Entry 3RN2 (X-ray diffraction, 2.55 A resolution); this record covers chains A and K of the 4 polymer chains in the assembly.

== Chain A ==
Name: Interferon-inducible protein AIM2
Organism: Homo sapiens
UniProt: O14862 (AIM2_HUMAN); numbering as in UniProt (aligned over 144-343)
Sequence (208 residues; numbered 140 to 347; the number before each row is that of its first residue):
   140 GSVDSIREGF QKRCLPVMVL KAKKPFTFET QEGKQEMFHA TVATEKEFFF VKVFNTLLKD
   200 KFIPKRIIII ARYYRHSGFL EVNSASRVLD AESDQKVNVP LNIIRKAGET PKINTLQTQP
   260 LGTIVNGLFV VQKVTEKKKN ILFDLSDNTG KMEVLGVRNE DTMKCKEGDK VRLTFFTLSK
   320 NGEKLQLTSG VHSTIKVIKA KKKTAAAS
Disordered / not traced: 140-146, 341-347
Differences from the reference sequence: expression tag (140-143, 344-347)
Swiss-Prot annotation at these positions:
  - mutagenesis: Glu147 (E147A: Strongly reduced ability to homooligomerize upon double-stranded DNA (dsDNA)-binding), Lys160 (K160A: Impairs DNA binding; when associated with A-160; A-K162; A-163; A-198; A-204. Impairs DNA binding; when associated with A-160; A-162; A-163; A-198; A-204; A-244; A-251; A-309; A-311 ...), Lys162 (K162A: Impairs DNA binding; when associated with A-160; A-162; A-163; A-198; A-204. Impairs DNA binding; when associated with A-160; A-162; A-163; A-198; A-204; A-244; A-251; A-309; A-311 ...), Lys163 (K163A: Impairs DNA binding; when associated with A-160; A-162; A-163; A-198; A-204. Impairs DNA binding; when associated with A-160; A-162; A-163; A-198; A-204; A-244; A-251; A-309; A-311 ...), Phe165 (F165A: Impairs DNA binding), Phe167 (F167A: Strongly reduced ability to homooligomerize upon double-stranded DNA (dsDNA)-binding), Lys173 (K173A: Impaired double-stranded DNA (dsDNA)-binding, preventing homooligomerization), Lys198 (K198A: Impairs DNA binding; when associated with A-160; A-162; A-163; A-198; A-204. Impairs DNA binding; when associated with A-160; A-162; A-163; A-198; A-204; A-244; A-251; A-309; A-311 ...), Lys204 (K204A: Impairs DNA binding; when associated with A-160; A-162; A-163; A-198; A-204. Impairs DNA binding; when associated with A-160; A-162; A-163; A-198; A-204; A-244; A-251; A-309; A-311 ...), Arg244 (R244A: Impairs DNA binding; when associated with A-160; A-162; A-163; A-198; A-204. Impairs DNA binding; when associated with A-160; A-162; A-163; A-198; A-204; A-244; A-251; A-309; A-311 ...), Lys251 (K251A: Impairs DNA binding; when associated with A-160; A-162; A-163; A-198; A-204. Impairs DNA binding; when associated with A-160; A-162; A-163; A-198; A-204; A-244; A-251; A-309; A-311 ...), Gln258 (Q258A: Impaired double-stranded DNA (dsDNA)-binding, preventing homooligomerization), 5 further mutagenesis entries in UniProt
What the authors report for this chain:
  - binding site for the 20-nt DNA strand: Lys162, Lys163, Lys198, Arg244, Lys251, Lys335
  - binding site for the 20-nt DNA strand (chain K): Lys160, Lys204, Gly247, Thr249, Arg311, Ile337
  - mutagenesis - F165A, K204A, K251A, K309A: decreased binding to DNA
  - mutagenesis - K198A, K276A/K277A/K278A, R311A: unchanged binding to DNA

== Chain K ==
Molecule: 20-nt DNA strand
Sequence (20 nucleotides; numbered 1 to 20; the number before each row is that of its first residue):
     1 CCATCAAAGA TCTTTGATGG

== How chain A and chain K interact ==
Pairs across the interface - 9 pairs, chain A then chain K:
  Lys160(A) with DA10(K), salt bridge to the phosphate
  Pro203(A) with DG9(K), phosphate contact
  Lys204(A) with DG9(K), salt bridge to the phosphate
  Leu267(A) with DT11(K), phosphate contact; DC12(K), phosphate contact
  Lys309(A) with DC12(K), salt bridge to the phosphate
  Arg311(A) with DT11(K), salt bridge to the phosphate
  Ile337(A) with DC12(K), phosphate contact
  Lys340(A) with DT13(K), salt bridge to the phosphate

== Summary ==
Chain A and chain K form an interface of 8 and 5 residues respectively, with 5 salt bridges. Among the polar
pairs are Lys160(A)-DA10(K), Lys204(A)-DG9(K) and Lys309(A)-DC12(K). The paper reports a binding site for the
20-nt DNA strand at Lys162(A), Lys163(A) and Lys198(A) among others; F165A, K204A and K251A of chain A, among
others, reduce binding to DNA; 7 substitutions were tested in all.
Chain A is Interferon-inducible protein AIM2 (Homo sapiens) and chain K is a 20-nt DNA strand; the structure,
Structural Basis of Cytosolic DNA Recognition by Innate Immune Receptors, was determined by X-ray diffraction,
deposited together with 3RLN, 3RLO, 3RN5 and 3RNU.
